Entry 4O2A (X-ray diffraction, 2.50 A resolution); this record covers chains A and E of the 6 polymer chains in the assembly.

# Chain A
Protein: Tubulin alpha-1B chain
Organism: Bos taurus
Reference sequence: P81947 (TBA1B_BOVIN); the author numbering skips numbers that UniProt does not, so the offset changes along the chain: 1-437 = UniProt 1-437; 442-455 = UniProt 438-451
Sequence (451 residues; numbered 1 to 455; 4 numbers in that range are skipped by the numbering (no residue carries them; nothing is unmodelled there); the number before each row is that of its first residue):
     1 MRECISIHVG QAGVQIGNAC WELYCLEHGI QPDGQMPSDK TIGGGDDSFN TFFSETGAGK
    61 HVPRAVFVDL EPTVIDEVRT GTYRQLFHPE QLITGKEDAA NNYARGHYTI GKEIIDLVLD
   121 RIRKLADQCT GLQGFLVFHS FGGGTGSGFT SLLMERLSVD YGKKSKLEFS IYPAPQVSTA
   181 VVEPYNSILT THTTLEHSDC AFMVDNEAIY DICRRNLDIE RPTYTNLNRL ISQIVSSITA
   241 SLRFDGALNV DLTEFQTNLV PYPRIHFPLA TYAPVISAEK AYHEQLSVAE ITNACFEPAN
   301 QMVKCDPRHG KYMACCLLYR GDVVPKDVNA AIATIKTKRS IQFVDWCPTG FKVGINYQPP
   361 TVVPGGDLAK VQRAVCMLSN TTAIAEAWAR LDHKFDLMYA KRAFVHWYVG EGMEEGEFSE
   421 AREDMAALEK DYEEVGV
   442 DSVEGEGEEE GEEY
Unresolved in the structure: 442-448, 451-455
Ion coordination: Ca2+: D39, T41, G44, E55
Residues lining bound ligands:
  - 2RR (3-[(4-{1-[2-(4-aminophenyl)-2-oxoethyl]-1H-benzimidazol-2-yl}-1,2,5-oxadiazol-3-yl)amino]propanenitrile): N101, S178, T179, A180, V181
  - GTP (guanosine-5'-triphosphate): G10, Q11, A12, Q15, I16, D69, D98, A99, A100, N101, S140, G142, G143, G144, T145, G146, I171, P173, V177, S178, T179, E183, N206, Y224, L227, N228, I231

# Chain E
Protein: Stathmin-4
Organism: Rattus norvegicus
Reference sequence: P63043 (STMN4_RAT); residues 5-145 here correspond to UniProt positions 49-189 (UniProt number = residue number + 44)
Sequence (143 residues; row label = number of the first residue in the row):
     3 MADMEVIELN KCTSGQSFEV ILKPPSFDGV PEFNASLPRR RDPSLEEIQK KLEAAEERRK
    63 YQEAELLKHL AEKREHEREV IQKAIEENNN FIKMAKEKLA QKMESNKENR EAHLAAMLER
   123 LQEKDKHAEE VRKNKELKEE ASR
Unresolved in the structure: 3-5, 29-42, 144-145
Differences from the reference sequence: cloning artifact (3-4)
Ion coordination: Ca2+ near D44 (its only coordinating residue here)
UniProt features mapped onto this chain:
  - modified residue: S46 (Phosphoserine)

# How chain A and chain E interact
Residue-residue contacts (56; chain A residue first):
  Y108(A) with A57(E), hydrophobic; R61(E)
  T109(A) with R61(E), hydrogen bond
  K112(A) with L54(E); E58(E), salt bridge
  L152(A) with L54(E), hydrophobic
  E155(A) with I50(E)
  R156(A) with L47(E); Q51(E)
  S158(A) with D44(E)
  V159(A) with P45(E)
  E196(A) with D44(E)
  H197(A) with P45(E)
  D245(A) with C14(E); S16(E), hydrogen bond (backbone-side chain)
  A247(A) with N12(E); S19(E)
  L248(A) with S19(E)
  P325(A) with Q18(E); F20(E), hydrophobic
  N329(A) with M6(E); V8(E); F20(E); V22(E)
  I332(A) with L24(E), hydrophobic
  K336(A) with L24(E)
  D345(A) with S28(E), hydrogen bond (backbone-backbone)
  W346(A) with P27(E)
  C347(A) with P27(E)
  P348(A) with K25(E); P27(E)
  T349(A) with I23(E); L24(E), hydrogen bond (backbone-backbone); K25(E), hydrogen bond (backbone-backbone)
  G350(A) with V22(E)
  F351(A) with E21(E); V22(E), hydrogen bond (backbone-backbone); L24(E), hydrophobic
  K352(A) with F20(E); E21(E)
  V353(A) with S19(E); F20(E), hydrogen bond (backbone-backbone)
  G354(A) with Q18(E)
  I355(A) with G17(E); Q18(E), hydrogen bond (backbone-backbone)
  N356(A) with S16(E)
  Y357(A) with S16(E), hydrogen bond (backbone-backbone); G17(E); Q18(E), hydrogen bond
  V409(A) with Q64(E)
  G410(A) with Q64(E)
  E411(A) with R61(E), hydrogen bond (backbone-side chain)
  G412(A) with A57(E); R60(E), hydrogen bond (backbone-side chain); R61(E)
  E414(A) with R60(E), salt bridge
Interface residues without a listed pair, chain A (39 interface residues in all): H107, V328, A333, Q358
Interface residues without a listed pair, chain E (30 interface residues in all): T15, S46, K53

# In short
The interface between chain A and chain E involves 39 residues on one side and 30 on the other; the contacts
include 12 hydrogen bonds and 2 salt bridges. Polar contacts include K112(A)-E58(E), E414(A)-R60(E) and
T109(A)-R61(E). Chain A binds GTP and compound 2RR.
Chain A is Tubulin alpha-1B chain (Bos taurus) and chain E is Stathmin-4 (Rattus norvegicus); the structure,
Tubulin-BAL27862 complex, was determined by X-ray diffraction together with 4O2B from the same study.
